PDB entry 3JWN | X-ray diffraction, 2.69 A resolution | chains F and G of the 5 polymer chains in the assembly

[Chain F]
Protein: Protein fimF
Organism: Escherichia coli
UniProtKB: P08189 (FIMF_ECOLI); residues 1-154 here correspond to UniProt positions 23-176 (UniProt number = residue number + 22)
Chain sequence (154 residues; each row starts with the number of its first residue):
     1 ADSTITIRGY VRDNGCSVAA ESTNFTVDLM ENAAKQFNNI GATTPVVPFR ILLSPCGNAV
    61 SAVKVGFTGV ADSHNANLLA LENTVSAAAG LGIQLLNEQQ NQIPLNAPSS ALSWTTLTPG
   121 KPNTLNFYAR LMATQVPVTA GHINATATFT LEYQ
Disulfides: Cys16-Cys56
Construct notes: conflict Ala89 (Ser111 in P08189)
UniProt features mapped onto this chain:
  - site: Tyr153 (Required for stability and transport)

[Chain G]
Protein: Protein fimG
Organism: Escherichia coli
UniProtKB: P08190 (FIMG_ECOLI); residues 1-144 here correspond to UniProt positions 24-167 (UniProt number = residue number + 23)
Chain sequence (144 residues; row label = number of the first residue in the row):
     1 ADVTITVNGK VVAKPCTVST TNATVDLGDL YSFSLMSAGA ASAWHDVALE LTNCPVGTSR
    61 VTASFSGAAD STGYYKNQGT AQNIQLELQD DSGNTLNTGA TKTVQVDDSS QSAHFPLQVR
   121 ALTVNGGATQ GTIQAVISIT YTYS
Disulfides: Cys16-Cys54
UniProt features mapped onto this chain:
  - site: Tyr143 (Required for stability and transport)

[Chain F / chain G interface]
Pairs across the interface (65):
  Ala1(F) - Ile139(G)  hydrogen bond (backbone-backbone)
  Ala1(F) - Thr140(G)
  Asp2(F) - Thr21(G)
  Asp2(F) - Ile139(G)
  Asp2(F) - Thr140(G)
  Asp2(F) - Tyr141(G)  hydrogen bond (side chain-backbone)
  Ser3(F) - Thr20(G)  hydrogen bond (side chain-backbone)
  Ser3(F) - Thr21(G)
  Ser3(F) - Leu49(G)
  Ser3(F) - Ser138(G)
  Ser3(F) - Ile139(G)  hydrogen bond (backbone-backbone)
  Ser3(F) - Tyr141(G)  hydrogen bond
  Thr4(F) - Thr21(G)  hydrogen bond (backbone-backbone)
  Thr4(F) - Asn22(G)
  Thr4(F) - Ala23(G)  hydrogen bond (backbone-backbone)
  Thr4(F) - Val136(G)
  Thr4(F) - Ile137(G)
  Thr4(F) - Ile139(G)
  Ile5(F) - Ala23(G)
  Ile5(F) - Leu88(G)  hydrophobic
  Ile5(F) - Val136(G)
  Ile5(F) - Ile137(G)  hydrogen bond (backbone-backbone)
  Thr6(F) - Ala23(G)  hydrogen bond (backbone-backbone)
  Thr6(F) - Thr24(G)
  Thr6(F) - Val25(G)  hydrogen bond (backbone-backbone)
  Thr6(F) - Ala135(G)
  Thr6(F) - Val136(G)
  Ile7(F) - Val25(G)
  Ile7(F) - Leu27(G)  hydrophobic
  Ile7(F) - Leu86(G)  hydrophobic
  Ile7(F) - Val119(G)  hydrophobic
  Ile7(F) - Ile133(G)
  Ile7(F) - Gln134(G)
  Ile7(F) - Ala135(G)  hydrogen bond (backbone-backbone)
  Arg8(F) - Val25(G)  hydrogen bond (backbone-backbone)
  Arg8(F) - Asp26(G)  salt bridge
  Arg8(F) - Leu27(G)  hydrogen bond (backbone-backbone)
  Arg8(F) - Gly28(G)
  Arg8(F) - Ile133(G)
  Arg8(F) - Gln134(G)
  Gly9(F) - Gly28(G)
  Gly9(F) - Thr132(G)
  Gly9(F) - Ile133(G)  hydrogen bond (backbone-backbone)
  Tyr10(F) - Gly28(G)  hydrogen bond (backbone-backbone)
  Tyr10(F) - Asp29(G)
  Tyr10(F) - Leu30(G)  hydrogen bond (backbone-backbone)
  Tyr10(F) - Gly131(G)
  Tyr10(F) - Thr132(G)
  Val11(F) - Leu30(G)
  Val11(F) - Ala81(G)  hydrophobic
  Val11(F) - Ile84(G)  hydrophobic
  Val11(F) - Thr129(G)
  Val11(F) - Gln130(G)
  Val11(F) - Gly131(G)  hydrogen bond (backbone-backbone)
  Val11(F) - Ile133(G)  hydrophobic
  Arg12(F) - Asp29(G)  salt bridge
  Arg12(F) - Leu30(G)  hydrogen bond (backbone-backbone)
  Arg12(F) - Tyr31(G)
  Arg12(F) - Ser32(G)  hydrogen bond (backbone-side chain)
  Asp13(F) - Ser32(G)
  Asn14(F) - Tyr31(G)
  Asn14(F) - Ser32(G)
  Asn14(F) - Phe33(G)  hydrogen bond (side chain-backbone)
  Glu152(F) - Phe33(G)
  Tyr153(F) - Phe33(G)
Other interface residues (no listed pair), chain F (17 interface residues in all): Leu151
Other interface residues (no listed pair), chain G (37 interface residues in all): Val18, Val47, Leu117, Ala128

[In short]
17 residues of chain F face 37 of chain G across their interface; the contacts include 20 hydrogen bonds and 2
salt bridges. Polar pairs include Arg8(F)-Asp26(G), Arg12(F)-Asp29(G) and Asp2(F)-Tyr141(G).
Chain F is Protein fimF and chain G is Protein fimG, both from Escherichia coli; the structure, Complex of
FimC, FimF, FimG and FimH, was determined by X-ray diffraction.
